2W0A - chain A; structure by X-ray diffraction, 1.60 A resolution.

Chain A:
Protein: Cytochrome P450 51
Organism: Mycobacterium tuberculosis
Notes: EC 1.14.13.70
Reference sequence: P0A512 (CP51_MYCTU); numbering as in UniProt (aligned over 1-451)
Chain sequence (455 residues; row label = number of the first residue in the row):
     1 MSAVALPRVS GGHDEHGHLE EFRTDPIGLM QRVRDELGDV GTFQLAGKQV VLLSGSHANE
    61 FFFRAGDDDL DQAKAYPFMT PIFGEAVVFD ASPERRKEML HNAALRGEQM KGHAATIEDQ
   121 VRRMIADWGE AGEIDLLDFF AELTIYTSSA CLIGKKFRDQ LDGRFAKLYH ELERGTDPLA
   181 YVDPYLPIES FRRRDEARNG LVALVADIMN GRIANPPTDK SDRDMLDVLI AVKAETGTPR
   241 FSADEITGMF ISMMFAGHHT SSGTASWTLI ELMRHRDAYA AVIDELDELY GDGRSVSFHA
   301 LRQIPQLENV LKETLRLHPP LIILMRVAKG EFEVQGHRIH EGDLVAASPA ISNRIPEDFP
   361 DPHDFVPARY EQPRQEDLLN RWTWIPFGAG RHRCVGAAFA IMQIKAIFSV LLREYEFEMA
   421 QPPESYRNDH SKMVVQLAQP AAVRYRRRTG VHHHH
Unresolved in the structure: 1-2, 90-105, 217-221, 235-236, 451-455
Sequence notes: engineered mutation L37 (Cys in P0A512), A442 (Cys in P0A512); conflict A86 (Gly in P0A512)
Bound ions: heme Fe: C394 (together with CII)
Residues lining bound ligands:
  - CII (N-[(1S)-2-methyl-1-(pyridin-4-ylcarbamoyl)propyl]cyclohexanecarboxamide): Q72, A73, Y76, F78, M79, F83, F89, F255, A256, H259, T260, L321, V434
  - heme (HEM): F62, F63, Q72, A256, G257, T260, S261, T264, L315, P320, L321, L324, R326, I385, P386, F387, G388, R391, H392, R393, C394, V395, G396, F399, A400
From the paper describing this entry:
  - binding site for CII: Y76, H259
  - mutagenesis - F78L: decreased binding to CII

Summary:
Chain A binds heme and compound CII. The paper reports a binding site for CII at Y76 and H259; F78L reduces
binding to CII.
Chain A is Cytochrome P450 51 (Mycobacterium tuberculosis); the structure, CYP51 of M. tuberculosis bound to
an inhibitor N-[(1S)-2-METHYL-1-(PYRIDIN-4-YLCARBAMOYL)PROPYL]CYCLOHEXANECARBOXAMIDE, was determined by X-ray
diffraction (same publication as 2W09 and 2W0B).
